Entry 6W19 (electron microscopy, 5.50 A resolution (low resolution: residue-level contacts below are approximate; hydrogen-bond / salt-bridge calls are withheld)); this record covers chains A and i of the 50 polymer chains in the assembly.

[Chain A]
Molecule: Major capsid protein
Source organism: Epstein-Barr virus (strain B95-8)
Reference sequence: P03226 (MCP_EBVB9); residues 1-1381 here = UniProt positions 1-1381
Amino-acid sequence (1381 residues; numbered 1 to 1381; the number before each row is that of its first residue):
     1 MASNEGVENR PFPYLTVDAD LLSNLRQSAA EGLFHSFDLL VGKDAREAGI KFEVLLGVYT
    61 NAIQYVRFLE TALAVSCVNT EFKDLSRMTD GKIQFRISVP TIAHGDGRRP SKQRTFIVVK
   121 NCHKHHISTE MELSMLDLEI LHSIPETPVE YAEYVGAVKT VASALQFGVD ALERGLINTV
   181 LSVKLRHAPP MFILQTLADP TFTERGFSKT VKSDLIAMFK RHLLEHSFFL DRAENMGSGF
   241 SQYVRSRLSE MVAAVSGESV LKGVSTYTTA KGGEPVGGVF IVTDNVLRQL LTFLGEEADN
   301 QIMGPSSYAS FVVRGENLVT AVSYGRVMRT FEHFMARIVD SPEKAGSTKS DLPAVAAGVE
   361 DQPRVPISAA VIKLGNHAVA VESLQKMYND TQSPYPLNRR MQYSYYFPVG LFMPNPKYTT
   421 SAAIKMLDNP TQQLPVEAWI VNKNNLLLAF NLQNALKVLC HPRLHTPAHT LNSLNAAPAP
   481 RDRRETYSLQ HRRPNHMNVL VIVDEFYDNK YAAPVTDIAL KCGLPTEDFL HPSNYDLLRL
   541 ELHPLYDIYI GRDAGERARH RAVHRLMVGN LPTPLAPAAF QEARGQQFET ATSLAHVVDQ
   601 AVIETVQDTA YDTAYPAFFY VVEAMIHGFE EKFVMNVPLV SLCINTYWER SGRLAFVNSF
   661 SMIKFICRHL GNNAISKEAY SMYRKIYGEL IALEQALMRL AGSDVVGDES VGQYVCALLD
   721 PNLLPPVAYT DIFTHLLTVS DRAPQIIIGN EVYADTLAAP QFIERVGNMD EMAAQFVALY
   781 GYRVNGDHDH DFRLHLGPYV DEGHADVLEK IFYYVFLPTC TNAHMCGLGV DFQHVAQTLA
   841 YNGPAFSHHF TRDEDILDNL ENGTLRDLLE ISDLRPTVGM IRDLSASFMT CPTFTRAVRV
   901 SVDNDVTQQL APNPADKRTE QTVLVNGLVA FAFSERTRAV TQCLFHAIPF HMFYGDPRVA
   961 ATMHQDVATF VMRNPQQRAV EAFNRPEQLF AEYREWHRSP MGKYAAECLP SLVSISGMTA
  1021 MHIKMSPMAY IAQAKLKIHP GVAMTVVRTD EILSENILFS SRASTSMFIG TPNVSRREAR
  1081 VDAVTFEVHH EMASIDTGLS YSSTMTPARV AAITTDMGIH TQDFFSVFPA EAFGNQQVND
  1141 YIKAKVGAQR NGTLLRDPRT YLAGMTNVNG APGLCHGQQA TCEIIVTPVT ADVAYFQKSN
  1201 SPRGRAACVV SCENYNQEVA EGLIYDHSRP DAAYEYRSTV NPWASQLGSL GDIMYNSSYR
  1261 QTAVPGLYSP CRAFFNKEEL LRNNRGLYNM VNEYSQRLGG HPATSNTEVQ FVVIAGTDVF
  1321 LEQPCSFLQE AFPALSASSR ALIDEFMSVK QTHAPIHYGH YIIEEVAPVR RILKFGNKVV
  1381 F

[Chain i]
Molecule: Triplex capsid protein 1
Source organism: Epstein-Barr virus (strain B95-8)
Reference sequence: P03187 (TRX1_EBVB9); residue numbers follow UniProt; this construct covers 1-364
Amino-acid sequence (364 residues; row label = number of the first residue in the row):
     1 MKVQGSVDRR RLQRRIAGLL PPPARRLNIS RGSEFTRDVR GLVEEHAQAS SLSAAAVWRA
    61 GLLAPGEVAV AGGGSGGGSF SWSGWRPPVF GDFLIHASSF NNAEATGTPL FQFKQSDPFS
   121 GVDAVFTPLS LFILMNHGRG VAARVEAGGG LTRMANLLYD SPATLADLVP DFGRLVADRR
   181 FHNFITPVGP LVENIKSTYL NKITTVVHGP VVSKAIPRST VKVTVPQEAF VDLDAWLSGG
   241 AGGGGGVCFV GGLGLQPCPA DARLYVALTY EEAGPRFTFF QSSRGHCQIM NILRIYYSPS
   301 IMHRYAVVQP LHIEELTFGA VACLGTFSAT DGWRRSAFNY RGSSLPVVEI DSFYSNVSDW
   361 EVIL
Not modelled in the structure: 137-148, 239-254

[Chain A / chain i interface]
Contacting residue pairs - 57 pairs, chain A then chain i:
  Met135(A) with Pro65(i); Gly66(i)
  Leu138(A) with Leu63(i); Ala64(i)
  His142(A) with Leu63(i); Pro65(i); Gly73(i); Gly74(i)
  Glu146(A) with Arg11(i)
  Leu165(A) with Val57(i)
  Val169(A) with Leu52(i)
  Thr1071(A) with Ser51(i)
  Pro1072(A) with Ser51(i); Leu52(i)
  Asn1073(A) with Ala49(i); Ser50(i); Ile216(i)
  Val1074(A) with Ala49(i); Ser50(i); Leu52(i); Leu62(i)
  Arg1076(A) with Leu62(i); Ala64(i); Gly66(i); Glu67(i); Val68(i); Ala69(i)
  Arg1077(A) with Phe90(i); Asp92(i); Lys214(i)
  Ala1079(A) with Glu67(i)
  Phe1086(A) with Leu62(i)
  Glu1087(A) with Lys214(i)
  Val1088(A) with Leu52(i)
  Arg1156(A) with Asp117(i); Ser120(i); Val122(i)
  Thr1160(A) with Gly121(i); Val122(i)
  Tyr1161(A) with Phe119(i)
  Leu1162(A) with Phe119(i); Ser120(i)
  Ala1163(A) with Phe119(i)
  Met1165(A) with Phe119(i)
  Arg1260(A) with Ala163(i); Thr164(i); Asp167(i)
  Gln1261(A) with His96(i); Ser98(i)
  Thr1262(A) with His96(i); Thr164(i); Asp167(i)
  Ala1263(A) with Asp167(i)
  Leu1298(A) with Tyr199(i)
  Val1313(A) with Tyr199(i)
  Ile1314(A) with Tyr199(i); Leu200(i)
Also at the interface, not in a pair above, chain A (36 interface residues in all): Ser86, Glu139, Val161, Ser1075, Pro1302, Ala1315, Gly1316
Also at the interface, not in a pair above, chain i (34 interface residues in all): Gln48, Pro87

[Summary]
36 residues of chain A and 34 residues of chain i are in contact.
Here chain A is Major capsid protein and chain i is Triplex capsid protein 1, both from Epstein-Barr virus
(strain B95-8). Entry 6W19 (Structures of Capsid and Capsid-Associated Tegument Complex inside the
Epstein-Barr Virus) was determined by electron microscopy together with 6W2D and 6W2E from the same study.
